8EAK - chains B and C of the 7 polymer chains in the assembly; structure by electron microscopy, 2.67 A resolution.

== Chain B (and C) ==
Molecule: Minichromosome maintenance protein MCM
Organism: Saccharolobus solfataricus P2
Notes: EC 3.6.4.12; chain C of this document is another copy of the same molecule, construct and numbering; everything in this record applies to it too
UniProt: Q9UXG1 (MCM_SACS2); numbering as in UniProt; present here: 2-265, 269-612
Amino-acid sequence (610 residues; each row starts with the number of its first residue; note: 3 numbers in that range are skipped by the numbering (no residue carries them; nothing is unmodelled there); numbering starts at 0):
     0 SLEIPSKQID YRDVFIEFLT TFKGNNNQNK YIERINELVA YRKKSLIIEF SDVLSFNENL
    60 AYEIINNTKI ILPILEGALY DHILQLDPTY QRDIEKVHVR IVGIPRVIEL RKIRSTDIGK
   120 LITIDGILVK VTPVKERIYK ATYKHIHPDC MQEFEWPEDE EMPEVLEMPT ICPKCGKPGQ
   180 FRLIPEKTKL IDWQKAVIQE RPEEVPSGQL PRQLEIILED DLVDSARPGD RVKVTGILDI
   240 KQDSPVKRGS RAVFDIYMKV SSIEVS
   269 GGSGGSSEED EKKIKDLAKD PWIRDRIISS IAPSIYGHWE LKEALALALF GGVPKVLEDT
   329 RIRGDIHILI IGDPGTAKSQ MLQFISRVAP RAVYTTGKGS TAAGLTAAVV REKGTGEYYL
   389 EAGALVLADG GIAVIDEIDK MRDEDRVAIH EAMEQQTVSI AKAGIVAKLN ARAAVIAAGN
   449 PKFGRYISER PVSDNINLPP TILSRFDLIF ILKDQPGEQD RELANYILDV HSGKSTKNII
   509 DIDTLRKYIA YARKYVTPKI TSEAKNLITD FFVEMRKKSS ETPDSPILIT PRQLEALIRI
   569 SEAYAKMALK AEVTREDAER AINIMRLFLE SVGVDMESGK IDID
Unresolved in the structure: 0-6, 269-274, 605-612
Differences from the reference sequence: expression tag (0-1); conflict Gly269 (Leu in Q9UXG1), Gly270 (Asp in Q9UXG1), Ser271 (Glu in Q9UXG1), Gly272 (Val in Q9UXG1), Gly273 (Ile in Q9UXG1), Ser274 (Ile in Q9UXG1)
Metal / ion sites: Zn2+: His144, Cys149, Cys171, Cys174; Mg2+: Ser347 (together with 08T)
Ligand contacts: 08T ([[[(2R,3S,4R,5R)-5-(6-aminopurin-9-yl)-3,4-bis(oxidanyl)oxolan-2-yl]methoxy-oxidanyl-phosphoryl]oxy-oxidanyl-phosphoryl]oxy-tris(fluoranyl)beryllium): Ser302, Ile303, Tyr304, His306, Asp341, Pro342, Gly343, Thr344, Ala345, Lys346, Ser347, Gln348, Glu405, Asn448, Leu491, Ile495
Curated features (UniProtKB/Swiss-Prot):
  - motif: Ser472 to Asp475 (Arginine finger)
  - binding site (ATP): Gly340 to Ser347
  - mutagenesis: Leu189 (L189D: Predominantly monomeric and loss of helicase activity; when associated with R-191), Asp191 (D191R: Predominantly monomeric and loss of helicase activity; when associated with D-189), Glu202 to Val204 (Loss of helicase activity), Phe318 (F318A: No effect on helicase and ATPase activity), Glu326 to Asp327 (Impairs helicase activity; when associated with A-329), Arg329 (R329A: Impairs helicase activity; when associated with 326-A-A-327), Arg331 (R331A: Loss of helicase and ATPase activity), Lys346 (K346A: Loss of helicase and ATPase activity; K346A: Sharp decrease in ATPase activity. Almost devoid of helicase activity), Arg359 (R359A: Loss of helicase and reduction of ATPase activity), Lys366 (K366E: Loss of helicase and reduction of ATPase activity), Thr374 (T374E: Reduction of helicase and gain of ATPase activity), Asp404 (D404A: Loss of helicase and ATPase activity), 9 further mutagenesis entries in UniProt
Reported in the primary citation:
  - catalytic residues: Glu405 (citing earlier work)

== Interface between chain B and chain C ==
Residue-residue contacts (111; chain B residue first):
  Arg113(B) with Asp191(C); Val222(C); Asp223(C), salt bridge
  Ser114(B) with Glu135(C); Leu189(C); Asp191(C), hydrogen bond (backbone-side chain)
  Glu159(B) with Arg181(C)
  Glu166(B) with Arg181(C), salt bridge
  Thr169(B) with Gln179(C), hydrogen bond
  Ser206(B) with Arg226(C), hydrogen bond; Asp397(C), hydrogen bond
  Gly207(B) with Arg226(C); Val394(C); Asp397(C)
  Gln208(B) with Arg226(C); Pro227(C)
  Leu209(B) with Leu388(C)
  Pro210(B) with Leu437(C)
  Arg211(B) with Pro132(C); Gln193(C); Asp223(C), salt bridge
  Asp238(B) with Pro184(C)
  Gln241(B) with Pro184(C)
  Pro244(B) with Met167(C)
  Val245(B) with Met167(C)
  Arg247(B) with Met167(C); Val245(C)
  Gly248(B) with Asp242(C); Val245(C)
  Ser249(B) with Glu163(C), hydrogen bond (side chain-backbone); Val164(C); Leu165(C)
  Arg250(B) with Glu163(C)
  Ala251(B) with Arg136(C); Ile137(C), hydrogen bond (backbone-backbone); Glu163(C); Leu165(C), hydrophobic
  Val252(B) with Lys134(C); Glu135(C); Trp192(C), hydrophobic
  Phe253(B) with Lys134(C); Glu135(C), hydrogen bond (backbone-backbone); Ile137(C), hydrophobic
  Ile255(B) with Glu135(C)
  Pro301(B) with Asp327(C)
  Ser302(B) with Leu325(C); Asp327(C)
  Pro342(B) with Ser472(C); Leu556(C), hydrophobic; Thr558(C); Arg560(C)
  Gly343(B) with Pro559(C); Arg560(C)
  Ser347(B) with Gln423(C)
  Gln348(B) with Thr328(C); Arg329(C); Gln423(C), hydrogen bond
  Gln351(B) with Gln423(C); Lys436(C), hydrogen bond
  Phe352(B) with Asp327(C)
  Arg355(B) with Glu326(C); Asp327(C), hydrogen bond (side chain-backbone); Thr328(C)
  Tyr362(B) with Glu419(C); Ser427(C)
  Thr364(B) with Glu419(C); Ser427(C)
  Lys366(B) with Glu412(C), hydrogen bond (side chain-backbone); Val415(C); Ala416(C)
  Gly367(B) with Ser427(C); Ile428(C); Ala429(C), hydrogen bond (backbone-backbone); Lys430(C)
  Ser368(B) with Ala429(C)
  Thr369(B) with Ala429(C), hydrogen bond (backbone-backbone); Lys430(C)
  Gly372(B) with Ala429(C)
  Lys381(B) with Lys381(C), hydrogen bond (side chain-backbone); Gly382(C); Thr383(C); Gly384(C)
  Glu405(B) with His418(C); Arg473(C), salt bridge
  Lys408(B) with Val415(C)
  Asn448(B) with Thr469(C)
  Asp482(B) with Arg544(C), salt bridge; Thr558(C); Pro559(C)
  Pro484(B) with Arg544(C); Ser548(C)
  Asp488(B) with Arg544(C), salt bridge
  Arg489(B) with Thr537(C); Asp538(C), salt bridge; Val541(C)
  Leu491(B) with Pro559(C), hydrophobic
  Ala492(B) with Thr537(C); Leu562(C), hydrophobic
  Ile495(B) with Leu562(C), hydrophobic
  Leu496(B) with Lys533(C); Thr537(C); Ile566(C), hydrophobic
  Val498(B) with Leu325(C), hydrophobic; Ile330(C), hydrophobic
  His499(B) with Lys323(C), hydrogen bond; Ile330(C); Glu563(C), salt bridge; Ile566(C)
  Ser500(B) with Lys533(C), hydrogen bond
  Ile510(B) with Glu326(C); Asp327(C)
Interface residues without a listed pair, chain B (73 interface residues in all): Arg110, Ile117, Pro162, Pro201, Ile239, Asp254, Ser354, Val361, Thr363, Ala376, Arg379, Glu389, Ala390, Leu395, Arg453, Gln483, Asn493, Asp497
Interface residues without a listed pair, chain C (85 interface residues in all): Thr131, Val133, Leu182, Ile190, Ala225, Gln241, Pro244, Ala370, Glu389, Ala390, Gly398, Asp413, Thr425, Ala431, Gly432, Val434, Asn438, Arg440, Ile528, Phe540, Ser547

== In short ==
Chain B and chain C form an interface of 73 and 85 residues respectively, with 16 hydrogen bonds and 8 salt
bridges. Polar contacts include Arg113(B)-Asp223(C), Glu166(B)-Arg181(C) and Arg211(B)-Asp223(C). Chain B
binds compound 08T. Curated annotation (UniProt) lists 8 ATP-binding residues and 31 mutagenesis sites on
chain B. From the paper: the catalytic residue Glu405(B).
Both chains are Minichromosome maintenance protein MCM (Saccharolobus solfataricus P2). Entry 8EAK (SsoMCM
hexamer bound to Mg/ADP-BeFx and 46-mer DNA strand. Class 2) was determined by electron microscopy, deposited
together with 8EAF, 8EAG, 8EAH, 8EAJ, 8EAL and 8EAM.
